Entry 1TX0 (X-ray diffraction, 2.15 A resolution); this record covers chain A.

# Chain A
Name: DHPS, Dihydropteroate synthase
Organism: Bacillus anthracis
Notes: EC 2.5.1.15
Reference sequence: Q81VW8 (Q81VW8_BACAN); residue numbers follow UniProt; this construct covers 1-277
Sequence (297 residues; each row starts with the number of its first residue; numbers below 1 keep their minus sign (Met-19 is residue -19)):
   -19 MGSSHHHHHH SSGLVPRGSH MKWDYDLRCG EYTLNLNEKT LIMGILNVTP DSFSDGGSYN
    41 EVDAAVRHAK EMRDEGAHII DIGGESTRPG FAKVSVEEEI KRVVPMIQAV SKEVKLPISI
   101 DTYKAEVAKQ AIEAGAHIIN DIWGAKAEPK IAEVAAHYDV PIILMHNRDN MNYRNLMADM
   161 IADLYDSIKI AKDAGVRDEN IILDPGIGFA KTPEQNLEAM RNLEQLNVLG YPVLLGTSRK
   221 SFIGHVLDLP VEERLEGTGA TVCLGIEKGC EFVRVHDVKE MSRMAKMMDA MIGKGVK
Not modelled in the structure: -19 to 1, 65-72, 275-277
Differences from the reference sequence: expression tag (-19 to 0)
Small-molecule neighbours: pteroic acid (PT1): Asp101, Asn120, Ile122, Ile143, Met145, Asp184, Ile187, Gly188, Phe189, Leu214, Gly216, Lys220, Ser221, Arg254

# Overview
Ligands of chain A: pteroic acid.
Chain A is DHPS, Dihydropteroate synthase (Bacillus anthracis); the structure, Dihydropteroate Synthetase,
With Bound Product Analogue Pteroic Acid, From Bacillus anthracis, was determined by X-ray diffraction
together with 1TWS, 1TWW, 1TWZ and 1TX2 from the same study.
